PDB entry 6PTH | X-ray diffraction, 3.05 A resolution | chains A and G

# Chain A
Molecule: Beta sliding clamp
Organism: Pseudomonas aeruginosa (strain ATCC 15692 / DSM 22644 / CIP 104116 / JCM 14847 / LMG 12228 / 1C / PRS 101 / PAO1)
UniProtKB: Q9I7C4 (DPO3B_PSEAE); numbering as in UniProt (aligned over 1-367)
Chain sequence (463 residues; each row starts with the number of its first residue; numbers below 1 keep their minus sign (Met-95 is residue -95)):
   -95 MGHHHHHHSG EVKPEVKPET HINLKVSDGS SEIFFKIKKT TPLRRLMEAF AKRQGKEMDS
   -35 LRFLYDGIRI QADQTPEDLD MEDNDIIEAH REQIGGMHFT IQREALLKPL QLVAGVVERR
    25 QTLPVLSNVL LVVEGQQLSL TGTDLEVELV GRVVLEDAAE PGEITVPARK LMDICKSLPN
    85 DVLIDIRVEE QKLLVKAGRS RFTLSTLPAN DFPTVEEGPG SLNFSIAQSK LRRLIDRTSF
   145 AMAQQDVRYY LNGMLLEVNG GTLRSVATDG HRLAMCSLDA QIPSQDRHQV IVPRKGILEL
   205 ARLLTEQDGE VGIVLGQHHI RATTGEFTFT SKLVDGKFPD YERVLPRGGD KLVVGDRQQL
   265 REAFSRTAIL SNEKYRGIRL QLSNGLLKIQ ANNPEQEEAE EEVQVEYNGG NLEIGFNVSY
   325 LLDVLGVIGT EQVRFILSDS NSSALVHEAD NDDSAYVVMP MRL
Not modelled in the structure: -95 to -2
Differences from the reference sequence: initiating methionine (-95); expression tag (-94 to 0)

# Chain G
Molecule: Griselimycin
Chain sequence (11 residues; numbered 1 to 11; the number before each row is that of its first residue):
     1 XVXXLXLVPX G
Covalent attachments: covalent link NZC_4-Gly11
Modified residues: ACE (acetyl group) at position 1, MP8 ((4R)-4-methyl-L-proline) at position 3, NZC (N-methylidene-L-threonine) at position 4, MP8 ((4R)-4-methyl-L-proline) at position 6, MLU (N-methyl-D-leucine) at position 10; Val2, Val8 (N-methylvaline; MVA)

# Chain A / chain G interface
Pairs across the interface (22; chain A residue first):
  Tyr153(A) with MLU_10(G)
  Tyr154(A) with Leu7(G); Pro9(G)
  Gly174(A) with NZC_4(G); Leu5(G), hydrogen bond (backbone-backbone); Leu7(G); Gly11(G)
  His175(A) with MP8_3(G); NZC_4(G); Leu5(G)
  Arg176(A) with Leu5(G)
  Leu177(A) with Leu5(G)
  Arg247(A) with MP8_6(G)
  Val248(A) with Leu5(G), hydrophobic; Leu7(G), hydrophobic
  Val361(A) with Leu5(G), hydrophobic
  Met363(A) with MP8_3(G); NZC_4(G); Leu5(G), hydrophobic
  Pro364(A) with MP8_3(G)
  Met365(A) with ACE_1(G)
  Arg366(A) with ACE_1(G), hydrogen bond (backbone-backbone)
Interface residues without a listed pair, chain A (18 interface residues in all): Leu155, Thr172, Pro243, Tyr279, Ser347
Interface residues without a listed pair, chain G (11 interface residues in all): Val2, Val8

# In short
Chain A and chain G form an interface of 18 and 11 residues respectively, with 2 hydrogen bonds. Main-chain
hydrogen bonds include Gly174(A)-Leu5(G) and Arg366(A)-ACE_1(G).
Here chain A is Beta sliding clamp (Pseudomonas aeruginosa (strain ATCC 15692 / DSM 22644 / CIP 104116 / JCM
14847 / LMG 12228 / 1C / PRS 101 / PAO1)) and chain G is Griselimycin. Entry 6PTH (Crystal structure of a DnaN
sliding clamp (DNA polymerase III subunit beta) from Pseudomonas aeruginosa bound ...) was determined by X-ray
diffraction.
